6OQC - chain A; structure by X-ray diffraction, 1.80 A resolution.

[Chain A]
Name: Induced myeloid leukemia cell differentiation protein Mcl-1
From: Homo sapiens
UniProt: Q07820 (MCL1_HUMAN); residues 171-327 here = UniProt positions 171-327
Chain sequence (157 residues; each row starts with the number of its first residue):
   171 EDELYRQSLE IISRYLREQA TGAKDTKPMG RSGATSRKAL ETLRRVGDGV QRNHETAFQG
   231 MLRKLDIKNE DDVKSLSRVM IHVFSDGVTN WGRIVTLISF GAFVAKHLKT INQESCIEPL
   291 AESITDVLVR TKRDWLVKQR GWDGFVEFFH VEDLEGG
Disordered / not traced: 323-327
Residues lining bound ligands: N0S ((4S,7aR,9aR,10S,11E,15R)-6'-chloro-10-hydroxy-15-methyl-3',4',7a,8,9,9a,10,13,14,15-decahydro-2'H,3H,5H-spiro[1,19-(ethanediylidene)-16lambda~6~-cyclobuta[i][1,4]oxazepino[3,4-f][1,2,7]thiadiazacyclohexadecine-4,1'-naphthalene]-16,16,18(7H,17H)-trione): H224, A227, F228, M231, L235, L246, V249, M250, V253, F254, G262, R263, T266, L267, F270, G271, V274, L290, I294
UniProt features mapped onto this chain:
  - motif: A209 to N223 (BH3), H252 to A272 (BH1), D304 to F319 (BH2)
  - cross-link (Glycyl lysine isopeptide (Lys-Gly)): K194 (interchain with G-Cter in ubiquitin), K197 (interchain with G-Cter in ubiquitin)
  - mutagenesis: K194 (K194R: Reduced ubiquitination), K197 (K197R: Reduced ubiquitination), K208 (K208R: No effect on ubiquitination), K234 (K234R: No effect on ubiquitination)

[Overview]
Ligands of chain A: compound N0S. Curated annotation (UniProt) lists 4 mutagenesis sites.
Chain A is Induced myeloid leukemia cell differentiation protein Mcl-1 (Homo sapiens); the structure, Crystal
structure of Mcl1 with inhibitor 9, was determined by X-ray diffraction, deposited together with 6O6F, 6O6G,
6OQB, 6OQD and 6OQN.
